Entry 8DEJ (electron microscopy, 2.86 A resolution); this record covers chains F and L of the 14 polymer chains in the assembly.

# Chain F
Protein: CRISPR-associated protein, TM1801 family
Organism: Desulfovibrio vulgaris
UniProt: Q72WF7 (Q72WF7_DESVH); residues 1-290 here = UniProt positions 1-290
Chain sequence (290 residues; numbered 1 to 290; the number before each row is that of its first residue):
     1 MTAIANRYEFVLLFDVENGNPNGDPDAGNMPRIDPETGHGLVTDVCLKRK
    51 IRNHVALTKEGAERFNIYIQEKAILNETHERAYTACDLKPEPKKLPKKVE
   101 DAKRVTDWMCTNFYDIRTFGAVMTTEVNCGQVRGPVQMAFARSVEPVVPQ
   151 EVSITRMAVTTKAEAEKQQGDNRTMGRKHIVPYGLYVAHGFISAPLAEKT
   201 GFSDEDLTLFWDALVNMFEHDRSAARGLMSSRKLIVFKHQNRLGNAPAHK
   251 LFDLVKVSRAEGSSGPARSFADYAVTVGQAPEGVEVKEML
Not modelled in the structure: 167-170

# Chain L
Molecule: 47-nt RNA strand
Organism: Desulfovibrio vulgaris
Sequence (47 nucleotides; numbered 2 to 48; the number before each row is that of its first residue):
     2 GGAUUGAAACGCCAUGCUCAGGCUGGCGAGUGGGCGCCACUCUCCAA

# Interface between chain F and chain L
Residue-residue contacts (40; chain F residue first):
  Asn22(F) - G35(L)  sugar contact
  Asn22(F) - C36(L)  phosphate contact
  Asn22(F) - G37(L)  hydrogen bond to the phosphate
  Gly23(F) - C36(L)  sugar contact
  Gly23(F) - G37(L)  hydrogen bond to the phosphate
  Pro25(F) - C36(L)  base contact
  Gly28(F) - C36(L)  base contact
  Asn29(F) - C36(L)  hydrogen bond to the sugar
  Arg32(F) - C36(L)  salt bridge to the phosphate
  Thr43(F) - C36(L)  phosphate contact
  Val45(F) - G34(L)  sugar contact
  Val45(F) - G35(L)  phosphate contact
  Cys46(F) - G35(L)  sugar contact
  Lys48(F) - G34(L)  salt bridge to the phosphate
  Arg49(F) - G35(L)  salt bridge to the phosphate
  Arg52(F) - G34(L)  salt bridge to the phosphate
  Phe119(F) - G33(L)  phosphate contact
  Gly120(F) - G33(L)  sugar contact
  Ala121(F) - G33(L)  sugar contact
  Val122(F) - U32(L)  base contact
  Val122(F) - G33(L)  base contact
  Gln131(F) - U32(L)  base contact
  Val132(F) - U32(L)  hydrogen bond to the sugar
  Val132(F) - G33(L)  phosphate contact
  Arg133(F) - U32(L)  phosphate contact
  Arg133(F) - G33(L)  phosphate contact
  Gln137(F) - G33(L)  phosphate contact
  Ile154(F) - A40(L)  base contact
  Ile154(F) - U42(L)  phosphate contact
  Thr155(F) - A40(L)  hydrogen bond to the sugar
  Thr155(F) - C41(L)  sugar contact
  Thr155(F) - U42(L)  hydrogen bond to the phosphate
  Arg156(F) - A40(L)  phosphate contact
  Met157(F) - C41(L)  phosphate contact
  Ser223(F) - C38(L)  hydrogen bond to the phosphate
  Ser223(F) - C39(L)  hydrogen bond to the phosphate
  Ala224(F) - C39(L)  phosphate contact
  Ala225(F) - C38(L)  phosphate contact
  Arg226(F) - G37(L)  phosphate contact
  Arg226(F) - C38(L)  salt bridge to the phosphate
Interface residues without a listed pair, chain F (31 interface residues in all): Pro21, Arg177, Lys178

# Summary
31 residues of chain F and 11 residues of chain L are in contact, with 8 hydrogen bonds and 5 salt bridges.
Polar pairs include Asn29(F)-C36(L), Val132(F)-U32(L) and Thr155(F)-A40(L).
Chain F is CRISPR-associated protein, TM1801 family and chain L is a 47-nt RNA strand, both from Desulfovibrio
vulgaris; the structure, D. vulgaris type I-C Cascade bound to dsDNA target, was determined by electron
microscopy, deposited together with 8DFA, 8DFS, 8DEX and 8DFO.
